PDB entry 6WBR | X-ray diffraction, 2.91 A resolution | chains A and B of the 4 polymer chains in the assembly

[Chain A]
Molecule: CRISPR-associated endonuclease, Csn1 family
Organism: Acidothermus cellulolyticus (strain ATCC 43068 / 11B)
Reference sequence: A0LWB3 (A0LWB3_ACIC1); residue numbers follow UniProt; this construct covers 1-517, 685-1134
Chain sequence (977 residues; numbered 1 to 1138; 161 numbers in that range are skipped by the numbering (no residue carries them; nothing is unmodelled there); the number before each row is that of its first residue):
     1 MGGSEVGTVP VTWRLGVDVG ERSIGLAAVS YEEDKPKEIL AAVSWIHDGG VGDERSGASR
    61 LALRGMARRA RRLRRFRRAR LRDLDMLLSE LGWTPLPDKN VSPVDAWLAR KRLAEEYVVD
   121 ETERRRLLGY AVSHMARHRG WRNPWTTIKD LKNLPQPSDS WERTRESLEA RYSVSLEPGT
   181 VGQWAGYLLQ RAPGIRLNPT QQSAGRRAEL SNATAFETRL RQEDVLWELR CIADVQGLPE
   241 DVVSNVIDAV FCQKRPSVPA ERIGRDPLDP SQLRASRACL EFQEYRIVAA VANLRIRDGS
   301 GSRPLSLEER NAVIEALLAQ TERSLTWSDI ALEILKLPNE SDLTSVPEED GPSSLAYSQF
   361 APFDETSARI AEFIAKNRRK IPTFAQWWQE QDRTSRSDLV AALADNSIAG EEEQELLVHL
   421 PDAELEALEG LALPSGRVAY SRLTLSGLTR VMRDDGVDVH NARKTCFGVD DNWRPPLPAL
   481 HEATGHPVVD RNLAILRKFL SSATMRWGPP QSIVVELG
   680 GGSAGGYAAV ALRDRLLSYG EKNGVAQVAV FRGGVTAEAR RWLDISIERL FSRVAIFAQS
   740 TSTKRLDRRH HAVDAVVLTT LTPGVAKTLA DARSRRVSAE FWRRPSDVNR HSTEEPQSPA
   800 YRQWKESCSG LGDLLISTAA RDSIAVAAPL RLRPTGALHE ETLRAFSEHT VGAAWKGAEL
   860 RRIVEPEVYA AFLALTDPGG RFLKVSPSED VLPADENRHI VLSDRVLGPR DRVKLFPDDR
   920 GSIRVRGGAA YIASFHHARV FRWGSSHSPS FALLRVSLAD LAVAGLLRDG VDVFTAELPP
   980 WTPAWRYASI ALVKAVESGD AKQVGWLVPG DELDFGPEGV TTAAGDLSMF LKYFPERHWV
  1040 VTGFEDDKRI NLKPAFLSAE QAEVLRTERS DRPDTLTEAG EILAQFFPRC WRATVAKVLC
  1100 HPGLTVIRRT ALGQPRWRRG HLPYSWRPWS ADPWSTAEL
Disordered / not traced: 1-6, 204-209, 411-415, 680-681, 779-790, 1135-1138
Differences from the reference sequence: linker (518, 680-684); expression tag (1135-1138)
From the paper describing this entry:
  - binding site for the 10-nt DNA strand: Glu1044
  - binding site for the 30-nt DNA strand: Glu839, Glu840, Arg1088, Arg1091
  - specificity-determining residues: Glu1044, Arg1088, Arg1091
  - contacts within the chain: Glu1044-Arg1091 (salt bridge)
  - mutagenesis - R1088A: unchanged catalytic activity
  - mutagenesis - E1044A: decreased catalytic activity
  - mutagenesis - R1088A/R1091A: abolished catalytic activity
  - binding site for the 94-nt RNA strand (chain B): Asp48, Arg830, Gly835, Asp971, Val972, Arg1115

[Chain B]
Molecule: 94-nt RNA strand
Sequence (94 nucleotides; each row starts with the number of its first residue):
     1 XGAUGGCAAG AUCCUGGUAU GCUGGGGAGC CUGAAAAGGC UACCUAGCAA GACCCCUUCG
    61 UGGGGUCGCA UUCUUCACCC CCAGCAGGGG GUUC
Disordered / not traced: 83-85
Modified positions: GTP (guanosine-5'-triphosphate) at position 1

[Interface between chain A and chain B]
Residue-residue contacts (170):
  His47(A) with U72(B), base contact
  Asp48(A) with U72(B), hydrogen bond to the base
  Ser59(A) with C13(B), hydrogen bond to the phosphate
  Arg60(A) with A70(B), sugar contact; U71(B), phosphate contact
  Leu61(A) with C13(B), phosphate contact; C14(B), phosphate contact; A70(B), sugar contact
  Ala62(A) with C13(B), phosphate contact
  Arg64(A) with G68(B), salt bridge to the phosphate; C69(B), salt bridge to the phosphate; A70(B), hydrogen bond to the base
  Gly65(A) with C14(B), phosphate contact
  Arg68(A) with C14(B), salt bridge to the phosphate; U15(B), salt bridge to the phosphate
  Arg69(A) with C14(B), salt bridge to the phosphate; U15(B), salt bridge to the phosphate
  Arg71(A) with A49(B), phosphate contact; G68(B), base contact; C69(B), salt bridge to the phosphate
  Arg72(A) with U15(B), salt bridge to the phosphate; G16(B), salt bridge to the phosphate
  Leu73(A) with G17(B), phosphate contact
  Arg74(A) with C48(B), base contact; A49(B), salt bridge to the phosphate
  Arg75(A) with U66(B), salt bridge to the phosphate
  Phe76(A) with G16(B), phosphate contact; G17(B), phosphate contact
  Arg78(A) with G47(B), salt bridge to the phosphate; C48(B), salt bridge to the phosphate
  Arg80(A) with U18(B), salt bridge to the phosphate
  Leu96(A) with C44(B), phosphate contact; U45(B), phosphate contact
  Asp98(A) with G25(B), hydrogen bond to the base; U45(B), hydrogen bond to the sugar
  Lys99(A) with G26(B), sugar contact
  Asn100(A) with G26(B), hydrogen bond to the sugar; G27(B), phosphate contact
  Val101(A) with G26(B), sugar contact; G27(B), sugar contact; A28(B), phosphate contact
  Ser102(A) with A28(B), hydrogen bond to the phosphate
  Pro103(A) with G26(B), base contact; G27(B), phosphate contact; A28(B), base contact; C43(B), hydrogen bond to the sugar; C44(B), sugar contact
  Trp107(A) with C43(B), hydrogen bond to the phosphate; C44(B), phosphate contact
  His134(A) with C44(B), salt bridge to the phosphate; U45(B), phosphate contact
  Arg137(A) with U45(B), phosphate contact; A46(B), salt bridge to the phosphate
  His138(A) with A19(B), phosphate contact; C44(B), salt bridge to the phosphate; U45(B), salt bridge to the phosphate
  Arg139(A) with G17(B), hydrogen bond to the phosphate; U18(B), salt bridge to the phosphate; A19(B), phosphate contact
  Gly140(A) with U18(B), sugar contact; A19(B), hydrogen bond to the phosphate
  Trp141(A) with G16(B), base contact; G17(B), sugar contact; U18(B), sugar contact
  Pro144(A) with G16(B), base contact
  Leu189(A) with A42(B), sugar contact
  Pro193(A) with G29(B), sugar contact
  Gly194(A) with U41(B), hydrogen bond to the sugar; A42(B), sugar contact
  Ile195(A) with A42(B), hydrogen bond to the sugar
  Arg196(A) with U20(B), hydrogen bond to the phosphate; G21(B), salt bridge to the phosphate; A42(B), salt bridge to the phosphate; C43(B), phosphate contact
  Leu197(A) with C43(B), hydrogen bond to the phosphate
  Asn198(A) with A19(B), phosphate contact; U20(B), phosphate contact
  Thr200(A) with U20(B), hydrogen bond to the sugar
  Asn212(A) with U41(B), hydrogen bond to the phosphate; A42(B), hydrogen bond to the phosphate
  Arg219(A) with G17(B), base contact
  Gln253(A) with G16(B), hydrogen bond to the sugar; G17(B), phosphate contact
  Lys254(A) with G16(B), hydrogen bond to the sugar; G17(B), hydrogen bond to the phosphate
  Pro256(A) with U15(B), sugar contact; G16(B), sugar contact
  Ser257(A) with U15(B), hydrogen bond to the sugar
  Pro259(A) with C14(B), sugar contact
  Arg262(A) with C13(B), hydrogen bond to the sugar; C14(B), hydrogen bond to the sugar
  Arg323(A) with G5(B), hydrogen bond to the phosphate; G6(B), salt bridge to the phosphate
  Pro347(A) with A3(B), phosphate contact; U4(B), phosphate contact
  Gln359(A) with U4(B), hydrogen bond to the base; G5(B), sugar contact
  His481(A) with G89(B), hydrogen bond to the sugar; G90(B), sugar contact
  Gly485(A) with U12(B), hydrogen bond to the sugar
  His486(A) with U12(B), hydrogen bond to the sugar
  Pro487(A) with U12(B), phosphate contact; C13(B), phosphate contact
  Arg491(A) with U71(B), salt bridge to the phosphate; U72(B), base contact
  Ala494(A) with U72(B), phosphate contact
  Arg497(A) with G90(B), salt bridge to the phosphate; G91(B), salt bridge to the phosphate
  Lys498(A) with G91(B), phosphate contact; U92(B), phosphate contact
  Ser501(A) with G91(B), hydrogen bond to the sugar
  Ser502(A) with U92(B), hydrogen bond to the phosphate; U93(B), sugar contact
  Met505(A) with U93(B), base contact
  Arg506(A) with U93(B), base contact
  Pro828(A) with U72(B), base contact
  Leu829(A) with U72(B), hydrogen bond to the sugar; C73(B), phosphate contact
  Arg830(A) with A70(B), salt bridge to the phosphate; U71(B), salt bridge to the phosphate; U72(B), hydrogen bond to the sugar; C73(B), phosphate contact
  Leu831(A) with C73(B), hydrogen bond to the phosphate; U74(B), sugar contact
  Arg832(A) with C73(B), hydrogen bond to the phosphate; U74(B), phosphate contact
  Pro833(A) with U74(B), sugar contact
  Thr834(A) with A70(B), hydrogen bond to the phosphate
  Gly835(A) with A49(B), hydrogen bond to the base; C69(B), sugar contact
  Ala836(A) with A49(B), base contact; C69(B), hydrogen bond to the base
  Leu837(A) with A49(B), hydrogen bond to the base; A50(B), base contact
  His838(A) with A49(B), hydrogen bond to the sugar
  Leu842(A) with C22(B), hydrogen bond to the sugar; U23(B), sugar contact
  Arg843(A) with U23(B), sugar contact
  Ala844(A) with U23(B), phosphate contact; G24(B), phosphate contact
  Val924(A) with A50(B), sugar contact
  Arg925(A) with G47(B), sugar contact; C48(B), hydrogen bond to the sugar; A49(B), hydrogen bond to the sugar; A50(B), salt bridge to the phosphate
  Gly926(A) with U23(B), sugar contact
  Leu966(A) with A50(B), base contact
  Gly969(A) with U75(B), hydrogen bond to the sugar
  Val970(A) with U74(B), base contact; U75(B), sugar contact
  Asp971(A) with U74(B), hydrogen bond to the base; U75(B), base contact
  Val972(A) with U74(B), hydrogen bond to the base
  Phe973(A) with U74(B), base contact
  Thr1109(A) with U93(B), phosphate contact; C94(B), hydrogen bond to the phosphate
  Ala1110(A) with U92(B), phosphate contact
  Leu1111(A) with C94(B), phosphate contact
  Gln1113(A) with C94(B), hydrogen bond to the phosphate
  Pro1114(A) with C94(B), sugar contact
  Arg1115(A) with C73(B), hydrogen bond to the base; U93(B), salt bridge to the phosphate; C94(B), base contact
  Trp1116(A) with C94(B), hydrogen bond to the base
  Arg1117(A) with C94(B), hydrogen bond to the base
  His1120(A) with U75(B), base contact; C76(B), hydrogen bond to the base; A77(B), sugar contact
  Leu1121(A) with U92(B), base contact
  Pro1122(A) with C73(B), sugar contact
Interface residues without a listed pair, chain A (112 interface residues in all): Leu63, Ala67, Arg77, Pro97, Val104, Ser133, Arg142, Pro199, Gln202, Pro352, Ser354, Thr841, Gly927, Ala961
Interface residues without a listed pair, chain B (51 interface residues in all): G2, A11

[In short]
Chain A and chain B form an interface of 112 and 51 residues respectively, with 52 hydrogen bonds and 29 salt
bridges. Polar contacts include Asp48(A)-U72(B), Arg64(A)-A70(B) and Asp98(A)-G25(B). From the paper: a
binding site for the 94-nt RNA strand (chain B) at Asp48(A), Arg830(A) and Gly835(A) among others; E1044A of
chain A reduces catalytic activity; 3 substitutions were tested in all.
Chain A is CRISPR-associated endonuclease, Csn1 family (Acidothermus cellulolyticus (strain ATCC 43068 / 11B))
and chain B is a 94-nt RNA strand; the structure, Crystal structure of AceCas9 bound with guide RNA and DNA
with 5'-NNNCC-3' PAM, was determined by X-ray diffraction together with 6WC0 from the same study.
